PDB entry 9G9K | electron microscopy, 3.34 A resolution | chains G and R of the 12 polymer chains in the assembly

# Chain G
Name: CRISPR system Cms protein Csm4
Source organism: Enterococcus italicus DSM 15952
UniProtKB: E6LHV4 (CSM4_ENTI1); numbering as in UniProt (aligned over 1-307)
Sequence (307 residues; row label = number of the first residue in the row):
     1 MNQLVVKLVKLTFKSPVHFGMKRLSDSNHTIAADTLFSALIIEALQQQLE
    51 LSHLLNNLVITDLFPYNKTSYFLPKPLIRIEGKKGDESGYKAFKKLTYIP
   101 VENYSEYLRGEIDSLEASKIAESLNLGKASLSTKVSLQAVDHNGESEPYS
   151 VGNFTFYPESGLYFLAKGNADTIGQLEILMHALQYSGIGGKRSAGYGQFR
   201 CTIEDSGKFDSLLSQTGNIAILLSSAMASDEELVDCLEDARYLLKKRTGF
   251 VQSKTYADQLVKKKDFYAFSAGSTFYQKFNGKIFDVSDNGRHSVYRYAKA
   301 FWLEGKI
Not modelled in the structure: 1-3

# Chain R
Molecule: crRNA
Source organism: Enterococcus italicus DSM 15952
Sequence (45 nucleotides; each row starts with the number of its first residue; numbers below 1 keep their minus sign (A-7 is residue -7)):
    -7 ACGAGAACAUGCGCGACAUUCCGAAGAACGCUGAAGCGCUGGGGG
Not modelled in the structure: 23-37

# How chain G and chain R interact
Contacting residue pairs - 63 pairs, chain G then chain R:
  His18(G) - A-4(R)  salt bridge to the phosphate
  Gly20(G) - G-5(R)  hydrogen bond to the sugar
  Gly20(G) - A-4(R)  phosphate contact
  Met21(G) - G-5(R)  hydrogen bond to the sugar
  Lys22(G) - G-5(R)  hydrogen bond to the base
  Arg23(G) - G-5(R)  hydrogen bond to the sugar
  Arg23(G) - A-4(R)  phosphate contact
  Leu24(G) - A-1(R)  base contact
  Thr35(G) - C-6(R)  phosphate contact
  Thr35(G) - G-5(R)  phosphate contact
  Ser38(G) - A-7(R)  phosphate contact
  Ser38(G) - C-6(R)  hydrogen bond to the sugar
  Ala39(G) - C-6(R)  base contact
  Ile41(G) - A-7(R)  phosphate contact
  Ile42(G) - A-7(R)  sugar contact
  Ile42(G) - C-6(R)  phosphate contact
  Leu45(G) - A-7(R)  base contact
  Thr133(G) - A1(R)  base contact
  Lys134(G) - A1(R)  phosphate contact
  Val135(G) - A-1(R)  phosphate contact
  Val135(G) - C0(R)  sugar contact
  Val135(G) - A1(R)  hydrogen bond to the phosphate
  Val135(G) - U2(R)  sugar contact
  Ser136(G) - A-1(R)  hydrogen bond to the sugar
  Ser136(G) - C0(R)  phosphate contact
  Leu137(G) - C0(R)  hydrogen bond to the phosphate
  Leu137(G) - U2(R)  sugar contact
  Gln138(G) - A-2(R)  sugar contact
  Gln138(G) - A-1(R)  hydrogen bond to the sugar
  Gln138(G) - C0(R)  hydrogen bond to the phosphate
  Ser146(G) - U2(R)  base contact
  Glu147(G) - A-1(R)  base contact
  Pro148(G) - A1(R)  base contact
  Tyr149(G) - A-1(R)  stacking on the base
  Tyr149(G) - A1(R)  phosphate contact
  Leu183(G) - C-6(R)  base contact
  Gly187(G) - C-6(R)  hydrogen bond to the base
  Ile188(G) - C-6(R)  base contact
  Gly189(G) - C-6(R)  hydrogen bond to the base
  Gly190(G) - A-4(R)  phosphate contact
  Gly190(G) - G-3(R)  phosphate contact
  Lys191(G) - A-1(R)  base contact
  Arg192(G) - C-6(R)  base contact
  Ser193(G) - A-2(R)  hydrogen bond to the phosphate
  Thr248(G) - G-5(R)  hydrogen bond to the base
  Gly249(G) - G-5(R)  sugar contact
  Phe250(G) - C-6(R)  phosphate contact
  Phe250(G) - G-5(R)  base contact
  Phe250(G) - A-4(R)  stacking on the base
  Val251(G) - A-7(R)  sugar contact
  Val251(G) - C-6(R)  phosphate contact
  Gln252(G) - A-7(R)  hydrogen bond to the sugar
  Gln252(G) - C-6(R)  hydrogen bond to the phosphate
  Gln252(G) - A-4(R)  hydrogen bond to the sugar
  Ser253(G) - A-7(R)  hydrogen bond to the base
  Leu260(G) - A-4(R)  base contact
  Leu260(G) - G-3(R)  sugar contact
  Lys262(G) - G-5(R)  hydrogen bond to the base
  Lys263(G) - C-6(R)  salt bridge to the phosphate
  Lys263(G) - G-5(R)  salt bridge to the phosphate
  His292(G) - A-7(R)  stacking on the base
  Ser293(G) - A-7(R)  base contact
  Tyr295(G) - A-7(R)  sugar contact
Also at the interface, not in a pair above, chain G (46 interface residues in all): Glu43, Ser186, Val294, Arg296

# In short
46 residues of chain G and 10 residues of chain R are in contact, with 19 hydrogen bonds, 3 salt bridges and 3
aromatic stacking contacts. Polar pairs include Lys22(G)-G-5(R), Gly187(G)-C-6(R) and Gly189(G)-C-6(R).
Here chain G is CRISPR system Cms protein Csm4 and chain R is crRNA, both from Enterococcus italicus DSM
15952. Entry 9G9K (CryoEM structure of Enterococcus italicus Csm-crRNA-CTR2 complex (4.3) bound to AMPNPP) was
determined by electron microscopy together with 9G9A, 9G9B, 9G9C, 9G9D, 9G9E, 9G9F and 4 further entries from
the same study.
